PDB entry 7KHI | electron microscopy, 3.62 A resolution | chains D and M of the 9 polymer chains in the assembly

[Chain D]
Molecule: DNA-directed RNA polymerase subunit beta'
Source organism: Escherichia coli (strain K12)
Notes: EC 2.7.7.6
Reference sequence: P0A8T7 (RPOC_ECOLI); residues 1-1407 here = UniProt positions 1-1407
Sequence (1407 residues; each row starts with the number of its first residue):
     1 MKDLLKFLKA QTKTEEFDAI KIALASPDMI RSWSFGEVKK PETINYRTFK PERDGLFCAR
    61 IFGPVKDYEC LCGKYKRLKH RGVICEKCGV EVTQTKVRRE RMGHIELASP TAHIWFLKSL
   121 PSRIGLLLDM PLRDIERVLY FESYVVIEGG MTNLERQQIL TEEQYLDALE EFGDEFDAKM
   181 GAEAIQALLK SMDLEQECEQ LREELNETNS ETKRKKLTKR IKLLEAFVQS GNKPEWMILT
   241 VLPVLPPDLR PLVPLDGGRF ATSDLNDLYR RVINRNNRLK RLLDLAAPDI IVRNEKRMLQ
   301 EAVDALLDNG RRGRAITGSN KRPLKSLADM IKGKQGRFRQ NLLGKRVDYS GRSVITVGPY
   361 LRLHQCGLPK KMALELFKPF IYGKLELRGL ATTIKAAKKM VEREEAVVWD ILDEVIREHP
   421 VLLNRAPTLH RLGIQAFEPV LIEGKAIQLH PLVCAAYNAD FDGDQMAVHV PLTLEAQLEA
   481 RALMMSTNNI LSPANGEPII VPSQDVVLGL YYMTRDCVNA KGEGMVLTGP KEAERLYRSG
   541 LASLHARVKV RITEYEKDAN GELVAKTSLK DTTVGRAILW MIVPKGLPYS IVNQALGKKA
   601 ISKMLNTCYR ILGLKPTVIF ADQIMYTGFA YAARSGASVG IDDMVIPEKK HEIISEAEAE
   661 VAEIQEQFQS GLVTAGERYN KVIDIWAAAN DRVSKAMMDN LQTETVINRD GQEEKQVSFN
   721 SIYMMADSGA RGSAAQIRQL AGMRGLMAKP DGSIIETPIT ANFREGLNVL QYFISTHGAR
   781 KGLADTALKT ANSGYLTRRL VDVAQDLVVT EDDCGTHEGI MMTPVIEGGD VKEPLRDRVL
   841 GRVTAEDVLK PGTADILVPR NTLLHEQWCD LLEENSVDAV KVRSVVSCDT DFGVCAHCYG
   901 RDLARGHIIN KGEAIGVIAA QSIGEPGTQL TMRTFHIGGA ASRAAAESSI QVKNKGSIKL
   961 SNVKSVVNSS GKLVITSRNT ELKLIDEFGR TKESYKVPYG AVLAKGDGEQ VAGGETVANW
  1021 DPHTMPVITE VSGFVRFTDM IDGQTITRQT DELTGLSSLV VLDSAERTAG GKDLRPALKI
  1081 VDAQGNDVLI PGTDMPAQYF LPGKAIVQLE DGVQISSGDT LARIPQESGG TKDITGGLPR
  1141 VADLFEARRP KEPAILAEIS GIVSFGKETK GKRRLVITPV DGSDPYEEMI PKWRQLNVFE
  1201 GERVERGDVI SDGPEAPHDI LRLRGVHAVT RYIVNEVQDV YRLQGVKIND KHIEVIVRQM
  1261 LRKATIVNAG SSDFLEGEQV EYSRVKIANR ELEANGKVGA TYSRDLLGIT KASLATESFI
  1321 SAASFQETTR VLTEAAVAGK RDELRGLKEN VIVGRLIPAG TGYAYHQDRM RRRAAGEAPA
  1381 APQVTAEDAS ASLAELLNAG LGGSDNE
Unresolved in the structure: 1-13, 1377-1407
Swiss-Prot annotation at these positions:
  - binding site (Zn(2+)): Cys-70, Cys-72, Cys-85, Cys-88, Cys-814, Cys-888, Cys-895, Cys-898
  - binding site (Mg(2+)): Asp-460, Asp-462, Asp-464
  - modified residue: Lys-983 (N6-acetyllysine)
  - mutagenesis: Gln-504 (Q504P: Resistant to antibiotics salinamide A and B), Asn-690 (N690D: Resistant to antibiotics salinamide A and B), Met-697 (M697V: Resistant to antibiotics salinamide A and B), Ala-735 (A735T: Resistant to antibiotics salinamide A and B), Arg-738 (R738C/H/P/S: Resistant to antibiotics salinamide A and B), Ala-748 (A748E: Resistant to antibiotics salinamide A and B), Pro-758 (P758S/T: Resistant to antibiotics salinamide A and B), Phe-763 (F763C: Resistant to antibiotics salinamide A and B), Ser-775 (S775A: Resistant to antibiotics salinamide A and B), Ala-779 (A779T/V: Resistant to antibiotics salinamide A and B), Arg-780 (R780C: Resistant to antibiotics salinamide A and B), Gly-782 (G782A/C: Resistant to antibiotics salinamide A and B), 1 further mutagenesis entry in UniProt
Ion coordination: Zn2+ site 1: Cys-70, Cys-72, Cys-85, Cys-88; Mg2+: Asp-462, Asp-464; Zn2+ site 2: Cys-814, Cys-888, Cys-895, Cys-898
Residues lining bound ligands:
  - guanosine-5',3'-tetraphosphate (G4P), molecule 1: Arg-362, Leu-363, His-364, Arg-417, Lys-615, Val-618, Ile-619, Asp-622, Gln-623
  - guanosine-5',3'-tetraphosphate (G4P), molecule 2: Tyr-679, Asn-680, Asp-684
What the authors report for this chain:
  - mutagenesis - D256A: increased binding to rrnBP1 promoter
  - mutagenesis - D256A: decreased binding to RNA polymerase-binding transcription factor DksA (chain M)

[Chain M]
Molecule: RNA polymerase-binding transcription factor DksA
Source organism: Escherichia coli (strain K12)
Reference sequence: P0ABS1 (DKSA_ECOLI); residue numbers follow UniProt; this construct covers 1-151
Sequence (151 residues; each row starts with the number of its first residue):
     1 MQEGQNRKTS SLSILAIAGV EPYQEKPGEE YMNEAQLAHF RRILEAWRNQ LRDEVDRTVT
    61 HMQDEAANFP DPVDRAAQEE EFSLELRNRD RERKLIKKIE KTLKKVEDED FGYCESCGVE
   121 IGIRRLEARP TADLCIDCKT LAEIREKQMA G
Unresolved in the structure: 1-9
Swiss-Prot annotation at these positions:
  - zinc finger: Cys-114 to Cys-138 (dksA C4-type)
  - binding site (Zn(2+)): Cys-114, Cys-117, Cys-135, Cys-138
  - mutagenesis: Asp-71 (D71N: Does not increase ppGpp-dependent inhibition of transcription, but retains its ability to bind to RNAP; when associated with N-74. Increased transcription of its own RNA ...), Asp-74 (D74N: Does not increase ppGpp-dependent inhibition of transcription, but retains its ability to bind to RNAP; when associated with N-71. Increased transcription of its own RNA ...)
Ion coordination: Zn2+: Cys-114, Cys-117, Cys-135, Cys-138
Residues lining bound ligands: guanosine-5',3'-tetraphosphate (G4P): Trp-47, Arg-87, Arg-91, Glu-92, Lys-94, Leu-95, Lys-98, Arg-129, Lys-139
What the authors report for this chain:
  - mutagenesis - D137A: decreased binding to rrnBP1 inhibition by DksA

[How chain D and chain M interact]
Pairs across the interface (57; chain D residue first):
  Asn-458(D) / Phe-69(M)
  Asn-458(D) / Pro-70(M)
  Asp-460(D) / Pro-70(M)
  Glu-656(D) / Leu-12(M)
  Glu-660(D) / Ser-10(M)  hydrogen bond
  Gln-667(D) / Ala-128(M)
  Gly-671(D) / Ile-136(M)
  Leu-672(D) / Arg-124(M)
  Leu-672(D) / Arg-125(M)  hydrogen bond (backbone-side chain)
  Thr-674(D) / Lys-139(M)
  Thr-674(D) / Thr-140(M)
  Thr-674(D) / Glu-143(M)  hydrogen bond
  Ala-675(D) / Glu-143(M)
  Gly-676(D) / Glu-143(M)
  Glu-677(D) / Arg-125(M)  salt bridge
  Glu-677(D) / Arg-129(M)
  Glu-677(D) / Lys-139(M)  salt bridge
  Lys-681(D) / Ile-14(M)
  Lys-681(D) / Ala-128(M)  hydrogen bond (side chain-backbone)
  Ile-683(D) / Arg-91(M)
  Asp-684(D) / Arg-91(M)  salt bridge
  Ile-685(D) / Leu-12(M)
  Asp-691(D) / Glu-54(M)
  Arg-692(D) / Ser-11(M)  hydrogen bond (side chain-backbone)
  Arg-692(D) / Leu-12(M)
  Ser-733(D) / Glu-65(M)  hydrogen bond
  Leu-746(D) / Leu-84(M)
  Met-747(D) / Leu-84(M)  hydrophobic
  Gly-752(D) / Arg-87(M)
  Ile-754(D) / Asn-88(M)
  Gly-778(D) / Glu-80(M)
  Gly-782(D) / Ala-76(M)
  Leu-783(D) / Pro-72(M)
  Leu-783(D) / Ala-76(M)  hydrophobic
  Asp-785(D) / Glu-79(M)
  Thr-786(D) / Ala-76(M)
  Thr-786(D) / Glu-79(M)
  Lys-789(D) / Arg-75(M)
  Thr-928(D) / Arg-75(M)  hydrogen bond (backbone-side chain)
  Gln-929(D) / Ala-67(M)
  Gln-929(D) / Asn-68(M)
  Gln-929(D) / Arg-75(M)  hydrogen bond (backbone-side chain)
  Phe-935(D) / Leu-86(M)  hydrophobic
  His-936(D) / Asp-90(M)
  His-936(D) / Arg-93(M)
  Ile-937(D) / Val-55(M)  hydrophobic
  Ile-937(D) / Arg-93(M)
  Gly-938(D) / Arg-93(M)
  Gly-939(D) / Val-55(M)
  Ala-941(D) / Asp-56(M)
  Arg-943(D) / Arg-52(M)
  His-1023(D) / Glu-100(M)
  His-1023(D) / Lys-104(M)  hydrogen bond
  Leu-1243(D) / Val-59(M)  hydrophobic
  Gln-1244(D) / Met-62(M)  hydrogen bond
  Gln-1244(D) / Gln-63(M)
  Gln-1244(D) / Ala-66(M)
Also at the interface, not in a pair above, chain D (56 interface residues in all): Ala-459, Asp-462, Val-673, Asn-680, Arg-731, Ala-734, Ala-735, Gln-736, Ala-748, Ala-779, Leu-930, Thr-931, Glu-1127, Asp-1133, Arg-1242, Gly-1245
Also at the interface, not in a pair above, chain M (45 interface residues in all): Ser-13, His-61, Asp-71, Val-73, Asp-74, Arg-89

[In short]
Chain D and chain M form an interface of 56 and 45 residues respectively, with 10 hydrogen bonds and 3 salt
bridges. Among the polar pairs are Glu-677(D)/Arg-125(M), Glu-677(D)/Lys-139(M) and Asp-684(D)/Arg-91(M). The
paper reports that D256A of chain D increases binding to rrnBP1 promoter; D256A of chain D reduces binding to
RNA polymerase-binding transcription factor DksA (chain M).
Chain D is DNA-directed RNA polymerase subunit beta' and chain M is RNA polymerase-binding transcription
factor DksA, both from Escherichia coli (strain K12); the structure, Escherichia coli RNA polymerase and
rrnBP1 promoter complex with DksA/ppGpp, was determined by electron microscopy, deposited together with 7KHE,
7KHB and 7KHC.
